2QLJ - chains D and F of the 7 polymer chains in the assembly; structure by X-ray diffraction, 2.60 A resolution.

Chain D:
Protein: Caspase-7
From: Homo sapiens
Notes: EC 3.4.22.60; fragment: P10 subunit
UniProtKB: P55210 (CASP7_HUMAN); residues 507-603 here correspond to UniProt positions 207-303 (UniProt number = residue number - 300)
Amino-acid sequence (97 residues; row label = number of the first residue in the row):
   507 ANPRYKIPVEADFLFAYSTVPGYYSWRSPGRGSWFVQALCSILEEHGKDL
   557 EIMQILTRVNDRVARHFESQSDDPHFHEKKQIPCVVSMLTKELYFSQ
Disordered / not traced: 507-510
Swiss-Prot annotation at these positions:
  - region: V526 to G538 (Loop L3), E574 to I588 (Loop L4)
  - site: Y523 (Involved in allosteric regulation)
  - modified residue: R533 (Microbial infection: ADP-riboxanated arginine), S539 (Phosphoserine)

Chain F:
Protein: Inhibitor AC-WEHD-CHO
Amino-acid sequence (5 residues; each row starts with the number of its first residue):
   801 XWEHX
Modified residues: ACE (acetyl group) at position 801; ASJ ((3S)-3-amino-4-hydroxybutanoic acid) at position 805

Chain D / chain F interface:
Residue-residue contacts (16; chain D residue first):
  Y530(D) - H804(F)  hydrogen bond
  S531(D) - H804(F)
  S531(D) - ASJ_805(F)  hydrogen bond (backbone-backbone)
  W532(D) - E803(F)
  W532(D) - H804(F)
  R533(D) - W802(F)
  R533(D) - E803(F)  salt bridge
  R533(D) - H804(F)  hydrogen bond (side chain-backbone)
  R533(D) - ASJ_805(F)
  S534(D) - W802(F)
  P535(D) - E803(F)
  R537(D) - W802(F)
  W540(D) - W802(F)
  E574(D) - W802(F)
  S575(D) - W802(F)
  Q576(D) - W802(F)
Also at the interface, not in a pair above, chain D (14 interface residues in all): G538, Q543, F573
Also at the interface, not in a pair above, chain F (5 interface residues in all): ACE_801

Summary:
The interface between chain D and chain F involves 14 residues on one side and 5 on the other, with 3 hydrogen
bonds and 1 salt bridge. Polar contacts include R533(D)-E803(F), Y530(D)-H804(F) and R533(D)-H804(F).
Here chain D is Caspase-7 (Homo sapiens) and chain F is Inhibitor AC-WEHD-CHO. Entry 2QLJ (Crystal Structure
of Caspase-7 with Inhibitor AC-WEHD-CHO) was determined by X-ray diffraction together with 2QL5, 2QL7, 2QL9,
2QLB and 2QLF from the same study.
